PDB entry 5VWX | X-ray diffraction, 2.49 A resolution | chains C and D of the 4 polymer chains in the assembly

# Chain C
Protein: Bcl-2 homologous antagonist/killer
Organism: Homo sapiens
UniProt: Q16611 (BAK_HUMAN); residues 23-186 here = UniProt positions 23-186
Sequence (170 residues; row label = number of the first residue in the row):
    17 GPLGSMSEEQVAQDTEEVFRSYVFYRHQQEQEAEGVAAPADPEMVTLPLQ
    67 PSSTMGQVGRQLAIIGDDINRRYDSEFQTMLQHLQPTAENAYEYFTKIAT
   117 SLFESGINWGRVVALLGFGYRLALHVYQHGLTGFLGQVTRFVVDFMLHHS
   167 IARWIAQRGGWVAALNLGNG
Not modelled in the structure: 17-21, 50-64, 185-186
Construct notes: expression tag (17-22); engineered mutation S166 (Cys in Q16611)

# Chain D
Protein: Bcl-2-like protein 11
UniProt: O43521 (B2L11_HUMAN); numbering as in UniProt (aligned over 142-164)
Sequence (23 residues; numbered 142 to 164; the number before each row is that of its first residue):
   142 SRIISRIAQELRRIGDEFNATYA
Construct notes: engineered mutation S142 (Met in O43521), I144 (Pro in O43521), I145 (Glu in O43521), S146 (Ile in O43521), R147 (Trp in O43521), T162 (Tyr in O43521)
Modified residues: I155 (D-gamma-glutamyl-2-methyl-L-alanine; 9R4)

# How chain C and chain D interact
Pairs across the interface - 53 pairs, chain C then chain D:
  R42(C) with I155(D)
  I81(C) with F159(D), hydrophobic; Y163(D), hydrogen bond (backbone-side chain)
  G82(C) with F159(D)
  I85(C) with I155(D); E158(D); F159(D), hydrophobic
  N86(C) with I155(D)
  R88(C) with E158(D), salt bridge
  Y89(C) with E151(D); R154(D); I155(D); E158(D), hydrogen bond
  E92(C) with R147(D), salt bridge; E151(D)
  F93(C) with E151(D); L152(D), hydrophobic; I155(D)
  M96(C) with I144(D); R147(D), hydrogen bond; I148(D); E151(D)
  L97(C) with I148(D), hydrophobic
  H99(C) with I144(D)
  L100(C) with I145(D), hydrophobic
  Y110(C) with I145(D), hydrophobic
  K113(C) with R143(D); I145(D)
  I114(C) with I145(D); I148(D), hydrophobic; A149(D); L152(D), hydrophobic
  S117(C) with A149(D); R153(D), hydrogen bond (backbone-side chain)
  L118(C) with L152(D), hydrophobic; R153(D)
  E120(C) with R153(D), salt bridge
  S121(C) with R153(D), hydrogen bond
  N124(C) with G156(D); D157(D), hydrogen bond; N160(D)
  W125(C) with N160(D), hydrogen bond (backbone-side chain)
  G126(C) with G156(D); F159(D); N160(D)
  R127(C) with G156(D); D157(D), salt bridge
  V129(C) with F159(D), hydrophobic
  A130(C) with L152(D); I155(D)
  G133(C) with I155(D)
  F134(C) with L152(D), hydrophobic
  R137(C) with I155(D)
Interface residues without a listed pair, chain C (30 interface residues in all): Y38
Interface residues without a listed pair, chain D (18 interface residues in all): T162

# Summary
30 residues of chain C face 18 of chain D across their interface; the contacts include 7 hydrogen bonds and 4
salt bridges. Polar contacts include R88(C)-E158(D), E92(C)-R147(D) and E120(C)-R153(D).
Chain C is Bcl-2 homologous antagonist/killer (Homo sapiens) and chain D is Bcl-2-like protein 11; the
structure, Bak core latch dimer in complex with Bim-h0-h3Glt, was determined by X-ray diffraction, deposited
together with 5VWV, 5VWW, 5VWY, 5VWZ, 5VX0, 5VX2 and 5VX3.
